9ITJ - chains C and S of the 26 polymer chains in the assembly; structure by electron microscopy, 2.84 A resolution.

# Chain C
Molecule: ATP synthase subunit alpha
From: Chloroflexus aurantiacus J-10-fl
Notes: EC 7.1.2.2
Reference sequence: A9WGS6 (ATPA_CHLAA); residues 1-522 here = UniProt positions 1-522
Amino-acid sequence (522 residues; numbered 1 to 522; the number before each row is that of its first residue):
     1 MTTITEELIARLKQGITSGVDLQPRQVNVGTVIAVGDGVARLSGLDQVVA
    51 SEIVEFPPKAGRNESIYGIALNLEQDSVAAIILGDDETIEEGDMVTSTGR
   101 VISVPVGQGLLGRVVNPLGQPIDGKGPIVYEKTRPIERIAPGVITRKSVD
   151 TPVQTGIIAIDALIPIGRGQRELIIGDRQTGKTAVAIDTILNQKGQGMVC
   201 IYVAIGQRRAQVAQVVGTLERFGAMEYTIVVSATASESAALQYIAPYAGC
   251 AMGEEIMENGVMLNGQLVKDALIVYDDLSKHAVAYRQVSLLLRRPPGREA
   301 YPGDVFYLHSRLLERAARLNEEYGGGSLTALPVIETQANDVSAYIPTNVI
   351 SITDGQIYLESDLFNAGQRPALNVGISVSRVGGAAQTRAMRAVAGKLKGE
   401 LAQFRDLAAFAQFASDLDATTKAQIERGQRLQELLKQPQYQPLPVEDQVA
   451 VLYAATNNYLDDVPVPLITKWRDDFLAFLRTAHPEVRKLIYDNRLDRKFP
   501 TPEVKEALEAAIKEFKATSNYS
Unresolved in the structure: 1-3, 522
Swiss-Prot annotation at these positions:
  - binding site (ATP): G176 to T183
  - site: S377 (Required for activity)
Ligand contacts: ATP (adenosine-5'-triphosphate): R178, Q179, T180, G181, K182, T183, A184, Q207, E335, F364, R369, P370, Q437, P438, Q439

# Chain S
Molecule: ATP synthase subunit delta
From: Chloroflexus aurantiacus J-10-fl
Reference sequence: A9WGS7 (ATPD_CHLAA); numbering as in UniProt (aligned over 1-157)
Amino-acid sequence (157 residues; numbered 1 to 157; the number before each row is that of its first residue):
     1 MATTIDARALAAPLVEALLTTAAEQIRAAAPRIAGLSASEAAAVLPADLL
    51 PQVRNFLLTMAKEGLTGELNAVAAALPGYLETGSRAVDASVTSAIELSAE
   101 QKERITRELQQRYGDVHVTYHVDPTLIGGLIIRVGDQVLDNSLRARLSAI
   151 QRVLQAS
Unresolved in the structure: 1-7, 155-157

# Interface between chain C and chain S
Contacting residue pairs (29):
  R11(C) with R152(S)
  L12(C) with V153(S), hydrophobic
  G15(C) with R152(S)
  I16(C) with V153(S), hydrophobic
  G19(C) with R152(S)
  V20(C) with S148(S); R152(S)
  L22(C) with A145(S), hydrophobic; S148(S)
  P24(C) with N141(S)
  R25(C) with V138(S); L139(S)
  Q26(C) with Q137(S); V138(S); L139(S)
  V27(C) with D136(S); Q137(S); V138(S), hydrogen bond (backbone-backbone)
  N28(C) with D136(S); Q137(S)
  V29(C) with D136(S), hydrogen bond (backbone-backbone); V138(S), hydrophobic
  G30(C) with R133(S); D136(S)
  T31(C) with R133(S); D136(S)
  G44(C) with D136(S)
  M94(C) with R133(S); V138(S), hydrophobic
Other interface residues (no listed pair), chain C (20 interface residues in all): S43, G92, D93
Other interface residues (no listed pair), chain S (14 interface residues in all): G135, D140, R144, A149

# Overview
The interface between chain C and chain S involves 20 residues on one side and 14 on the other; the contacts
include 2 hydrogen bonds. The backbones hydrogen-bond at V27(C)-V138(S) and V29(C)-D136(S). Chain C binds ATP.
Here chain C is ATP synthase subunit alpha and chain S is ATP synthase subunit delta, both from Chloroflexus
aurantiacus J-10-fl. Entry 9ITJ (Chloroflexus aurantiacus ATP synthase, state 1) was determined by electron
microscopy together with 9ITK, 9ITL, 9ITM, 9ITN, 9ITO, 9ITP and 11 further entries from the same study.
